9BXA - chains B and G of the 7 polymer chains in the assembly; structure by electron microscopy, 3.37 A resolution.

[Chain B]
Molecule: MnxE
From: Bacillus sp. (in: firmicutes)
UniProt: A7KBU5 (A7KBU5_9BACI); residue numbers follow UniProt; this construct covers 1-110
Amino-acid sequence (110 residues; each row starts with the number of its first residue):
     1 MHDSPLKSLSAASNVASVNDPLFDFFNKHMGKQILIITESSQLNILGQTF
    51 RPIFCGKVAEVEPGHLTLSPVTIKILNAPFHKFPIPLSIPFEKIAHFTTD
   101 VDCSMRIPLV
Unresolved in the structure: 1-18
Cystine bridges: Cys-55/Cys-103

[Chain G]
Molecule: MnxF
From: Bacillus sp. (in: firmicutes)
UniProt: A7KBU6 (A7KBU6_9BACI); numbering as in UniProt (aligned over 1-103)
Amino-acid sequence (103 residues; each row starts with the number of its first residue):
     1 MEALFPMSTDYSKMTDVNEIHDSAILEHFRNGIGHKTLVISPSYPYMFVG
    51 IIKELIGDTVMIDVETTHFAQLENREWYIHIHNIEVFYIERPGAPKIPKL
   101 EDY
Unresolved in the structure: 1-16

[Interface between chain B and chain G]
Residue-residue contacts (21; chain B residue first):
  Pro-21(B) / Ile-56(G)  hydrophobic
  Phe-25(B) / Tyr-78(G)
  Glu-39(B) / Asn-83(G)
  Arg-51(B) / Tyr-46(G)
  Ile-94(B) / His-80(G)
  Ala-95(B) / Tyr-78(G)
  Ala-95(B) / Ile-79(G)
  Ala-95(B) / His-80(G)  hydrogen bond (backbone-backbone)
  Ala-95(B) / Asn-83(G)
  His-96(B) / Ser-41(G)
  His-96(B) / Tyr-44(G)
  His-96(B) / Tyr-78(G)
  His-96(B) / Ile-79(G)
  Phe-97(B) / Trp-77(G)
  Phe-97(B) / Tyr-78(G)  hydrogen bond (backbone-backbone)
  Thr-98(B) / Glu-76(G)  hydrogen bond (side chain-backbone)
  Val-101(B) / Arg-75(G)
  Pro-108(B) / Tyr-44(G)  hydrogen bond (backbone-side chain)
  Pro-108(B) / Phe-69(G)  hydrophobic
  Pro-108(B) / Gln-71(G)
  Val-110(B) / Phe-69(G)
Interface residues without a listed pair, chain B (16 interface residues in all): Leu-22, Ile-37, Thr-38, Glu-92
Interface residues without a listed pair, chain G (18 interface residues in all): Ser-43, Pro-45, Phe-48, Gly-57, Thr-59

[Overview]
Chain B and chain G form an interface of 16 and 18 residues respectively, with 4 hydrogen bonds. Among the
polar pairs are Thr-98(B)/Glu-76(G), Pro-108(B)/Tyr-44(G) and Ala-95(B)/His-80(G).
Here chain B is MnxE and chain G is MnxF, both from Bacillus sp. (in: firmicutes). Entry 9BXA (Structure of
Mnx H340A complex from Bacillus sp. PL-12) was determined by electron microscopy.
